PDB entry 6ECD | X-ray diffraction, 1.90 A resolution | chains A and B

Chain A:
Name: Vlm2
Source organism: Streptomyces tsusimaensis
Notes: EC 3.1.2.-; fragment: thioesterase domain
UniProt: Q1PSF3 (Q1PSF3_9ACTN); residues 2368-2655 here = UniProt positions 2368-2655
Chain sequence (303 residues; row label = number of the first residue in the row):
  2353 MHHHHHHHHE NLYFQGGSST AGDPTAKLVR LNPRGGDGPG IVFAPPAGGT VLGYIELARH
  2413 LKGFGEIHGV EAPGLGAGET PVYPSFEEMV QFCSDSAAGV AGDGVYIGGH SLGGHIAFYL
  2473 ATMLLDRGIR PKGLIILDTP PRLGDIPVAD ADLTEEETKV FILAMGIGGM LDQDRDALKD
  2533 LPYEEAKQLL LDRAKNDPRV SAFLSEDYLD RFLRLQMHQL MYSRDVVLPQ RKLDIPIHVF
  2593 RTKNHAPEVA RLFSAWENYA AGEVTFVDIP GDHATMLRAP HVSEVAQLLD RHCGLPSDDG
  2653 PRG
Disordered / not traced: 2353-2374, 2386-2387, 2429-2430, 2496-2510, 2526-2535, 2649-2655
Construct notes: expression tag (2353-2367)
Modified / non-standard residues: Ser-2463 (diaminopropanoic acid; DPP)

Chain B:
Name: tetradepsipeptide
Chain sequence (4 residues; row label = number of the first residue in the row):
  3009 XVXV
Disordered / not traced: 3009-3010
Modified / non-standard residues: VAD (deaminohydroxyvaline) at position 3009; Val-3010 (D-valine; DVA); 2OP ((2S)-2-hydroxypropanoic acid) at position 3011

Interface between chain A and chain B:
Contacting residue pairs - 8 pairs, chain A then chain B:
  Pro-2398(A) / Val-3012(B)
  Ala-2399(A) / Val-3012(B)  hydrogen bond (backbone-backbone)
  Ser-2463(A) / 2OP_3011(B)
  Ser-2463(A) / Val-3012(B)  covalent bond
  Leu-2464(A) / Val-3012(B)  hydrogen bond (backbone-backbone)
  Leu-2495(A) / 2OP_3011(B)
  Gln-2568(A) / Val-3012(B)
  Leu-2572(A) / 2OP_3011(B)

Summary:
7 residues of chain A and 2 residues of chain B are in contact, with 1 covalent bond and 2 hydrogen bonds.
Backbone hydrogen bonds pair Ala-2399(A)/Val-3012(B) and Leu-2464(A)/Val-3012(B).
Here chain A is Vlm2 (Streptomyces tsusimaensis) and chain B is tetradepsipeptide. Entry 6ECD (Vlm2
thioesterase domain with genetically encoded 2,3-diaminopropionic acid bound with a tetradepsipeptide) was
determined by X-ray diffraction together with 6ECB, 6ECC, 6ECE and 6ECF from the same study.
